5XTQ - chains A and C; structure by X-ray diffraction, 2.04 A resolution.

Chain A (and C):
Protein: FAD-linked sulfhydryl oxidase
Organism: Autographa californica nucleopolyhedrovirus
Notes: EC 1.8.3.2; chain C of this document is another copy of the same molecule, construct and numbering; everything in this record applies to it too
UniProt: P41480 (FLSO_NPVAC); numbering as in UniProt (aligned over 1-259)
Chain sequence (293 residues; each row starts with the number of its first residue; numbers below 1 keep their minus sign (Met-33 is residue -33)):
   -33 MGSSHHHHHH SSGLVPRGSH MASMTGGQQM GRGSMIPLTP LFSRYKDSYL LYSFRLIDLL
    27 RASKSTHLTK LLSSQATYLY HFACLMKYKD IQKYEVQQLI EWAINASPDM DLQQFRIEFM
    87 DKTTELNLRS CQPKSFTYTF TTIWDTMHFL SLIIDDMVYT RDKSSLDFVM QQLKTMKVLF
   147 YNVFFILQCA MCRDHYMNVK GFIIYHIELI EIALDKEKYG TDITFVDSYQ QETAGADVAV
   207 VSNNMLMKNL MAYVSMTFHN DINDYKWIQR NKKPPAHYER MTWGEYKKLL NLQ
Not modelled in the structure: -33 to 0, 51-56, 130, 205-206, 242-243 (chain C: -33 to 0, 50-56, 129-130, 205-207, 241-244, 259)
Construct notes: initiating methionine (-33); expression tag (-32 to 0); engineered mutation Asp227 (His in P41480)
Cystine bridges: Cys155-Cys158
Ligand contacts: FAD (flavin-adenine dinucleotide): Arg10, Tyr11, Phe106, Thr107, Ile109, Trp110, Met113, His114, Phe151, Met157, Cys158, His161, Tyr162, Met222, Phe224, His225, Asn226, Ile228, Asn229, Lys232, Gln235, Arg236, Met247, Tyr252

Interface between chain A and chain C:
Residue-residue contacts - 66 pairs, chain A then chain C:
  Lys143(A) - Tyr231(C)  hydrogen bond
  Tyr147(A) - Met163(C)
  Tyr147(A) - Asn164(C)
  His161(A) - Glu174(C)  salt bridge
  Met163(A) - Tyr147(C)  hydrogen bond
  Asn164(A) - Tyr147(C)
  Asn164(A) - Gly167(C)
  Asn164(A) - Ile170(C)
  Val165(A) - Gly167(C)
  Val165(A) - Ile170(C)  hydrophobic
  Val165(A) - Tyr171(C)  hydrophobic
  Val165(A) - Glu174(C)
  Gly167(A) - Asn164(C)
  Gly167(A) - Val165(C)
  Gly167(A) - Gly167(C)
  Gly167(A) - Phe168(C)
  Phe168(A) - Gly167(C)
  Phe168(A) - Phe168(C)
  Phe168(A) - Tyr171(C)  hydrophobic
  Ile170(A) - Asn164(C)
  Tyr171(A) - Val165(C)  hydrophobic
  Tyr171(A) - Phe168(C)  hydrophobic
  Tyr171(A) - Thr223(C)  hydrogen bond (side chain-backbone)
  Tyr171(A) - Phe224(C)
  Tyr171(A) - Asp227(C)
  Glu174(A) - His161(C)  salt bridge
  Glu174(A) - Val165(C)
  Glu174(A) - Asp227(C)
  Glu174(A) - Tyr231(C)
  Leu175(A) - Asp227(C)
  Glu177(A) - Tyr231(C)  hydrogen bond
  Glu177(A) - Ile234(C)
  Ile178(A) - Asp227(C)
  Ile178(A) - Asp230(C)
  Ile178(A) - Ile234(C)  hydrophobic
  Asp181(A) - Ile234(C)
  Tyr185(A) - Asn237(C)
  Tyr185(A) - Lys238(C)
  Tyr185(A) - Lys239(C)
  Gln196(A) - Gln196(C)
  Gln196(A) - Thr199(C)  hydrogen bond
  Gln196(A) - Ala200(C)  hydrogen bond (side chain-backbone)
  Thr199(A) - Gln196(C)  hydrogen bond
  Ala200(A) - Gln196(C)
  Ala202(A) - Arg246(C)  hydrogen bond (backbone-side chain)
  Asp203(A) - Thr248(C)  hydrogen bond
  Asp203(A) - Trp249(C)  hydrogen bond (side chain-backbone)
  Thr223(A) - Tyr171(C)
  Phe224(A) - Tyr171(C)  hydrophobic
  Asp227(A) - Tyr171(C)
  Asp227(A) - Glu174(C)
  Asp227(A) - Leu175(C)
  Asp227(A) - Ile178(C)
  Tyr231(A) - Lys143(C)  hydrogen bond
  Tyr231(A) - Glu174(C)
  Tyr231(A) - Glu177(C)  hydrogen bond
  Ile234(A) - Glu177(C)
  Ile234(A) - Ile178(C)
  Ile234(A) - Asp181(C)
  Lys238(A) - Tyr185(C)
  Lys239(A) - Tyr185(C)
  Arg246(A) - Ala202(C)  hydrogen bond (side chain-backbone)
  Arg246(A) - Val204(C)  hydrogen bond (side chain-backbone)
  Thr248(A) - Asp203(C)
  Thr248(A) - Val204(C)
  Trp249(A) - Asp203(C)  hydrogen bond (backbone-side chain)
Interface residues without a listed pair, chain A (37 interface residues in all): Met136, His172, Tyr195, Tyr219, Asp230, Asn237
Interface residues without a listed pair, chain C (40 interface residues in all): Met136, Lys140, His172, Tyr195, Tyr219, Pro240

In short:
Chain A and chain C form an interface of 37 and 40 residues respectively; the contacts include 15 hydrogen
bonds and 2 salt bridges. Among the polar pairs are His161(A)-Glu174(C), Lys143(A)-Tyr231(C) and
Met163(A)-Tyr147(C). Bound to chain A: flavin-adenine dinucleotide.
Chain A and chain C are both FAD-linked sulfhydryl oxidase (Autographa californica nucleopolyhedrovirus); the
structure, Crystal structure of baculoviral sulfhydryl oxidase P33 (H227D mutant), was determined by X-ray
diffraction together with 5XTN, 5XTO, 5XTP and 5XTR from the same study.
